3GD9 - chain A; structure by X-ray diffraction, 1.80 A resolution.

Chain A:
Name: Laminaripentaose-producing beta-1,3-guluase (LPHase)
From: Streptomyces matensis
Notes: EC 3.2.1.39
UniProt: Q9Z4I2 (Q9Z4I2_9ACTO); residues 36-401 here = UniProt positions 36-401
Sequence (367 residues; each row starts with the number of its first residue):
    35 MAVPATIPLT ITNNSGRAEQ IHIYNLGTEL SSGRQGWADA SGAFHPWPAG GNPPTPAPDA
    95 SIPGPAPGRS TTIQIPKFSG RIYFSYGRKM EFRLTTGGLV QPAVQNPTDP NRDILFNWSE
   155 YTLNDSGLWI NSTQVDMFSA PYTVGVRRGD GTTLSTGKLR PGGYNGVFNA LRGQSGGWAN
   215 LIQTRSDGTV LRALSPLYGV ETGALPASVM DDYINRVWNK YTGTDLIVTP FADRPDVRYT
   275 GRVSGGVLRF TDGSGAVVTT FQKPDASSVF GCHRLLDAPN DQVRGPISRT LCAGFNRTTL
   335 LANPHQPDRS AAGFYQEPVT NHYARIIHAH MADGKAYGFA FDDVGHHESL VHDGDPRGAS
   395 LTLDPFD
Not modelled in the structure: 35-36, 314-316
Sequence notes: expression tag (35)
What the authors report for this chain:
  - binding site for beta-D-glucopyranose: Glu-154, Thr-156, Trp-163, Asn-165, Thr-167, Val-169, Gly-305, Cys-306, Tyr-371
  - contacts within the chain: Asp-170/Tyr-232
  - catalytic residues: Glu-154, Asp-170 (proposed by the authors, not directly observed)
  - binding site for alpha-D-glucopyranose: Thr-156, Trp-163
  - specificity-determining residues: Thr-156, Asn-158, Trp-163 (from molecular simulation)
  - mutagenesis - E154Q, D170N: abolished catalytic activity on curdlan
  - mutagenesis - E154D, D170E: decreased catalytic activity

In short:
The paper reports catalytic residues Glu-154 and Asp-170; E154Q and D170N abolish catalytic activity on
curdlan; 4 substitutions were tested in all.
Chain A is Laminaripentaose-producing beta-1,3-guluase (LPHase) (Streptomyces matensis); the structure,
Crystal structure of laminaripentaose-producing beta-1,3-glucanase in complex with laminaritetraose, was
determined by X-ray diffraction, deposited together with 3GD0.
